5V8F - chains A and D of the 16 polymer chains in the assembly; structure by electron microscopy, 3.90 A resolution.

Chain A:
Protein: Origin recognition complex subunit 1
From: Saccharomyces cerevisiae (strain ATCC 204508 / S288c)
UniProtKB: P54784 (ORC1_YEAST); numbering as in UniProt (aligned over 1-913)
Chain sequence (913 residues; each row starts with the number of its first residue):
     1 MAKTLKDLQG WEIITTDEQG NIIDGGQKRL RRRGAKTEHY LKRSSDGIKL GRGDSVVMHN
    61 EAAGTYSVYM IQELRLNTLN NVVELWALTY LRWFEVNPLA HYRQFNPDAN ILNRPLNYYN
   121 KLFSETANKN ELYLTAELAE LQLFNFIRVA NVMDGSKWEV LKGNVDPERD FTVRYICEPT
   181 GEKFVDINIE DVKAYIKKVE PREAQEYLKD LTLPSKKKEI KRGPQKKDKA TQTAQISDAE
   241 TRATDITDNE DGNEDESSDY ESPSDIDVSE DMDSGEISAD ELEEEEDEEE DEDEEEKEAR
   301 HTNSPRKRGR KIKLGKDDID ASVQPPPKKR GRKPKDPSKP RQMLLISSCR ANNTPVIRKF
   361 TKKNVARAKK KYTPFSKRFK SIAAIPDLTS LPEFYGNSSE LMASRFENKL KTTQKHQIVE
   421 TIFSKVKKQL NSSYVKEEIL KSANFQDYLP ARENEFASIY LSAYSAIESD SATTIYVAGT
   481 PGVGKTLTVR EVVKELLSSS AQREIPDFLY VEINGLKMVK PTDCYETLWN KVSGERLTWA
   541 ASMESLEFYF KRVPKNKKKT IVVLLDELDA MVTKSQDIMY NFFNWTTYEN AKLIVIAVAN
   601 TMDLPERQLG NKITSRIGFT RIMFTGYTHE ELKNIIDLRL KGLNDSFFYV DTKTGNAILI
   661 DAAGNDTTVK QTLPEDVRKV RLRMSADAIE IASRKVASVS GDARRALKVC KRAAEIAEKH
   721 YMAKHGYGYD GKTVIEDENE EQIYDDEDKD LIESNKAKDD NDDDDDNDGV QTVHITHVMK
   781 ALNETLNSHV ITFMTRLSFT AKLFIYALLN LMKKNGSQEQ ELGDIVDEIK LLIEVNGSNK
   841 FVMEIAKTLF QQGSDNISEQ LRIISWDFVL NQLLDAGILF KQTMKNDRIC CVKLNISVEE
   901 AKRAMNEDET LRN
Not modelled in the structure: 1-403, 435-447, 500-506, 556-559, 660-676, 731-768, 908-913
Curated features (UniProtKB/Swiss-Prot):
  - binding site (ATP): Val435, Gly479 to Leu487, Glu567, Asn600, Arg704, Gly726 to Thr733
  - binding site (Mg(2+)): Asp566, Glu567
  - modified residue: Ser237 (Phosphoserine)
Residues lining bound ligands:
  - ATP-gamma-S (AGS; phosphothiophosphoric acid-adenylate ester), molecule 1: Ser432, Leu449, Ala451, Thr480, Pro481, Gly482, Val483, Gly484, Lys485, Thr486, Leu487, Asp566, Glu567, Tyr627, Ile635, Leu638, Arg639, Ala703, Arg704, Leu707
  - ATP-gamma-S (AGS), molecule 2: Lys612, Ser615, Arg616

Chain D:
Protein: Origin recognition complex subunit 4
From: Saccharomyces cerevisiae (strain ATCC 204508 / S288c)
UniProtKB: P54791 (ORC4_YEAST); numbering as in UniProt (aligned over 1-529)
Chain sequence (529 residues; each row starts with the number of its first residue):
     1 MTISEARLSP QVNLLPIKRH SNEEVEETAA ILKKRTIDNE KCKDSDPGFG SLQRRLLQQL
    61 YGTLPTDEKI IFTYLQDCQQ EIDRIIKQSI IQKESHSVIL VGPRQSYKTY LLDYELSLLQ
   121 QSYKEQFITI RLNGFIHSEQ TAINGIATQL EQQLQKIHGS EEKIDDTSLE TISSGSLTEV
   181 FEKILLLLDS TTKTRNEDSG EVDRESITKI TVVFIFDEID TFAGPVRQTL LYNLFDMVEH
   241 SRVPVCIFGC TTKLNILEYL EKRVKSRFSQ RVIYMPQIQN LDDMVDAVRN LLTVRSEISP
   301 WVSQWNETLE KELSDPRSNL NRHIRMNFET FRSLPTLKNS IIPLVATSKN FGSLCTAIKS
   361 CSFLDIYNKN QLSNNLTGRL QSLSDLELAI LISAARVALR AKDGSFNFNL AYAEYEKMIK
   421 AINSRIPTVA PTTNVGTGQS TFSIDNTIKL WLKKDVKNVW ENLVQLDFFT EKSAVGLRDN
   481 ATAAFYASNY QFQGTMIPFD LRSYQMQIIL QELRRIIPKS NMYYSWTQL
Not modelled in the structure: 1-45, 159-170, 191-206
Curated features (UniProtKB/Swiss-Prot):
  - modified residue: Ser9 (Phosphoserine)
Residues lining bound ligands:
  - ATP-gamma-S (AGS; phosphothiophosphoric acid-adenylate ester), molecule 1: Tyr61, Lys69, Pro103, Arg104, Gln105, Ser106, Tyr107, Lys108, Thr109, Tyr110, Asp113, Asp217, Glu218, Cys250, Pro335, Lys338
  - ATP-gamma-S (AGS), molecule 2: Tyr232, Arg263, Arg267

Interface between chain A and chain D:
Contacting residue pairs (121; chain A residue first):
  Ser404(A) with Leu186(D)
  Arg405(A) with Thr171(D), hydrogen bond
  Phe406(A) with Thr171(D); Ile172(D), hydrophobic; Leu187(D), hydrophobic
  Glu407(A) with Leu186(D); Leu187(D); Ser190(D)
  Lys409(A) with His158(D)
  Leu410(A) with Leu187(D), hydrophobic; Lys209(D); Ile210(D), hydrogen bond (backbone-backbone); Val243(D), hydrophobic
  Lys411(A) with Ile207(D); Thr208(D); Lys209(D)
  Thr412(A) with Ile207(D); Thr208(D), hydrogen bond (backbone-backbone); Ile210(D)
  Thr413(A) with Ile207(D), hydrogen bond (backbone-backbone)
  Gln414(A) with Glu125(D); Gln126(D), hydrogen bond (backbone-side chain); Thr208(D)
  Lys415(A) with Ile207(D); Thr208(D)
  Ile418(A) with Ile91(D)
  Val419(A) with Gln92(D)
  Lys427(A) with Glu94(D)
  Ser432(A) with Glu239(D)
  Pro481(A) with Arg263(D); Ser266(D)
  Asn514(A) with Tyr232(D), hydrogen bond
  Leu516(A) with Arg227(D); Thr229(D); Tyr232(D), hydrophobic; Asn233(D); Arg263(D)
  Lys517(A) with Phe181(D); Asn233(D); Asp236(D)
  Val519(A) with Leu177(D), hydrophobic; Thr178(D); Phe181(D), hydrophobic
  Asp523(A) with Thr178(D)
  Arg536(A) with Thr178(D); Glu179(D)
  Glu567(A) with Tyr232(D), hydrogen bond; Arg263(D), salt bridge; Arg267(D), salt bridge
  Asp569(A) with Arg263(D), salt bridge
  Ala570(A) with Arg227(D)
  Asn600(A) with Lys262(D); Arg263(D)
  Arg704(A) with Glu239(D), salt bridge; Arg267(D)
  Lys708(A) with Ser266(D), hydrogen bond (side chain-backbone); Arg267(D), hydrogen bond (side chain-backbone); Phe268(D), hydrogen bond (side chain-backbone); Ser269(D)
  Arg712(A) with Arg271(D)
  Glu715(A) with Arg84(D); Arg271(D), salt bridge
  Glu718(A) with Arg84(D), salt bridge
  Lys719(A) with Glu81(D); Arg84(D)
  Tyr729(A) with Arg84(D), hydrogen bond; Lys87(D); Gln88(D); Ile91(D); Gln92(D)
  His789(A) with Tyr274(D)
  Phe793(A) with Leu254(D), hydrophobic; Gln277(D)
  Arg796(A) with Gln277(D); Gln279(D), hydrogen bond; Arg332(D), hydrogen bond (backbone-side chain)
  Leu797(A) with Arg332(D), hydrogen bond (backbone-side chain)
  Ser798(A) with Phe328(D); Glu329(D), hydrogen bond (side chain-backbone); Thr330(D), hydrogen bond (side chain-backbone); Phe331(D); Arg332(D)
  Phe799(A) with Glu329(D), hydrogen bond (backbone-backbone)
  Thr800(A) with Glu329(D), hydrogen bond (side chain-backbone); Thr330(D), hydrogen bond (side chain-backbone)
  Lys830(A) with Arg515(D)
  Gln852(A) with Met326(D); Asn368(D)
  Gly853(A) with Met326(D)
  Ser854(A) with Asp365(D)
  Ile857(A) with Lys369(D)
  Glu859(A) with Thr377(D), hydrogen bond (backbone-side chain); Gln381(D), hydrogen bond
  Gln860(A) with Leu372(D); Asn375(D), hydrogen bond; Thr377(D)
  Leu861(A) with Thr377(D), hydrogen bond (backbone-side chain); Ile508(D), hydrophobic; Glu512(D); Arg515(D)
  Arg862(A) with Glu512(D), salt bridge
  Ser865(A) with Thr330(D); Phe331(D)
  Phe868(A) with Phe331(D)
  Asp875(A) with Lys253(D)
  Ala876(A) with Thr252(D); Leu254(D), hydrogen bond (backbone-backbone)
  Thr883(A) with Val475(D)
  Met884(A) with Ala474(D)
  Lys885(A) with Thr470(D); Ala474(D), hydrogen bond (backbone-backbone); Gly476(D); Gln507(D)
  Asn886(A) with Thr470(D); Gln505(D), hydrogen bond; Met506(D); Gln507(D)
  Asp887(A) with Gln507(D), hydrogen bond (backbone-side chain)
  Arg888(A) with Ile509(D); Glu512(D), salt bridge
  Ile889(A) with Gln505(D)
Also at the interface, not in a pair above, chain A (75 interface residues in all): Asn431, Ser433, Tyr434, Arg490, Gly515, Leu568, Arg705, Asp730, Val790, Thr848, Asn856, Ile864, Gln872, Gly877, Ile878
Also at the interface, not in a pair above, chain D (79 interface residues in all): Pro103, Arg104, Tyr123, Leu154, Glu182, Val212, His240, Arg242, Gln270, Ser333, Leu376, Ile516

In short:
The interface between chain A and chain D involves 75 residues on one side and 79 on the other, with 27
hydrogen bonds and 8 salt bridges. Polar contacts include Glu567(A)-Arg263(D), Glu567(A)-Arg267(D) and
Asp569(A)-Arg263(D). One ATP-gamma-S molecule is bound between chain A and chain D.
Here chain A is Origin recognition complex subunit 1 and chain D is Origin recognition complex subunit 4, both
from Saccharomyces cerevisiae (strain ATCC 204508 / S288c). Entry 5V8F (Structural basis of MCM2-7 replicative
helicase loading by ORC-Cdc6 and Cdt1) was determined by electron microscopy.
